PDB entry 6X0N | electron microscopy, 10.00 A resolution (very low resolution: no residue pairs are listed; an interface is given only as per-side residue counts) | chains D and I of the 23 polymer chains in the assembly

== Chain D ==
Protein: Histone H2B 1.1
Source organism: Xenopus laevis
UniProt: P02281 (H2B11_XENLA); residues 1-122 here correspond to UniProt positions 5-126 (UniProt number = residue number + 4)
Amino-acid sequence (122 residues; row label = number of the first residue in the row):
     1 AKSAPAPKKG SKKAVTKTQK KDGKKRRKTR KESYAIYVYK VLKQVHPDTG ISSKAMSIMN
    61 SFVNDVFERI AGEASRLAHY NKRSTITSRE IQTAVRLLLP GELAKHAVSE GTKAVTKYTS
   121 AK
Disordered / not traced: 1-24
Construct notes: variant Thr29 (Ser33 in P02281)
Curated features (UniProtKB/Swiss-Prot):
  - modified residue: Lys2 (N6-acetyllysine), Lys9 (N6-acetyllysine), Ser11 (Phosphoserine), Lys12 (N6-acetyllysine), Lys17 (N6-acetyllysine)
  - glycosylation: Ser109 (O-linked (GlcNAc) serine)
  - cross-link: Lys117 (Glycyl lysine isopeptide (Lys-Gly) (interchain with G-Cter in ubiquitin))

== Chain I ==
Molecule: 167-nt DNA strand
Source organism: synthetic construct
Sequence (167 nucleotides; each row starts with the number of its first residue; numbers below 1 keep their minus sign (DC-83 is residue -83)):
   -83 CAATACATGC ACAGGATGTA TATATCTGAC ACGTGCCTGG AGACTAGGGA GTAATCCCCT
   -23 TGGCGGTTAA AACGCGGGGG ACAGCGCGTA CGTGCGTTTA AGCGGTGCTA GAGCTGTCTA
    37 CGACCAATTG AGCGGCCTCG GCACCGGGAT TCTCCAGGGC ATCATAG
Disordered / not traced: 74-83

== Chain D / chain I interface ==
At this resolution (10 A) residue pairs are not listed: 15 residues of chain D and 16 of chain I lie at the interface.

== In short ==
15 residues of chain D face 16 of chain I across their interface.
Chain D is Histone H2B 1.1 (Xenopus laevis) and chain I is a 167-nt DNA strand (synthetic construct); the
structure, Bridging of double-strand DNA break activates PARP2/HPF1 to modify chromatin, was determined by
electron microscopy, deposited together with 6WZ5, 6WZ9, 6X0L and 6X0M.
